PDB entry 7FEI | electron microscopy, 3.91 A resolution | chains 1 and 2 of the 6 polymer chains in the assembly

# Chain 1
Protein: Capsid protein VP0
Source organism: Foot-and-mouth disease virus - type A
UniProtKB: E7D639 (E7D639_9PICO); residues 1-212 here = UniProt positions 1-212
Chain sequence (212 residues; numbered 1 to 212; the number before each row is that of its first residue):
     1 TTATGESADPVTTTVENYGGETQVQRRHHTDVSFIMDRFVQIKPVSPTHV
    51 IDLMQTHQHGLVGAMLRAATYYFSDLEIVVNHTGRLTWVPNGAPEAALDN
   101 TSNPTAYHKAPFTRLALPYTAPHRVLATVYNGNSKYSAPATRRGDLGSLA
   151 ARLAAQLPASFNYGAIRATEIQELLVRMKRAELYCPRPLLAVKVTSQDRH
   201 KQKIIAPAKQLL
Not modelled in the structure: 137-152, 206-212
Construct notes: conflict N133 (Thr in E7D639), K193 (Glu in E7D639)

# Chain 2
Protein: Capsid protein VP0
Source organism: Foot-and-mouth disease virus - type A
Notes: EC 2.7.7.48, 3.6.1.15
UniProtKB: J9PFK1 (J9PFK1_9PICO); residues 1-218 here correspond to UniProt positions 287-504 (UniProt number = residue number + 286)
Chain sequence (218 residues; each row starts with the number of its first residue):
     1 DKKTEETTLLEDRILTTRNGHTTSTTQSSVGVTYGYSTGEDHVSGPNTSG
    51 LETRVVQAERFFKKHLFDWTTDKPFGHIEKLELPTDHKGVYGQLVDSFAY
   101 MRNGWDVEVSAVGNQFNGGCLLVAMVPEFKEFTTREKYQLTLFPHQFISP
   151 RTNMTAHITVPYLGVNRYDQYNKHKPWTLVVMVVSPLTTSSIGASQIKVY
   201 TNIAPTHVHVAGELPSKE
Not modelled in the structure: 1-12, 218
Construct notes: conflict K2 (Asn288 in J9PFK1), E131 (Asp417 in J9PFK1), T134 (Pro420 in J9PFK1)

# Interface between chain 1 and chain 2
Pairs across the interface (50; chain 1 residue first):
  T4(1) - V30(2)
  E6(1) - F147(2)  hydrogen bond (backbone-backbone)
  E6(1) - S149(2)  hydrogen bond
  E6(1) - T152(2)
  S7(1) - V30(2)
  S7(1) - Q146(2)
  A8(1) - H145(2)
  Y71(1) - E128(2)  hydrogen bond
  Y71(1) - L163(2)  hydrophobic
  Y71(1) - G164(2)
  H123(1) - V165(2)
  H123(1) - N166(2)
  R124(1) - G164(2)  hydrogen bond (side chain-backbone)
  R124(1) - V165(2)  hydrogen bond (backbone-backbone)
  R124(1) - N166(2)  hydrogen bond (side chain-backbone)
  R124(1) - R167(2)
  V125(1) - V165(2)
  A127(1) - V165(2)  hydrophobic
  V129(1) - E128(2)
  Y130(1) - E128(2)
  Y130(1) - V165(2)  hydrophobic
  Y130(1) - H174(2)
  N131(1) - E82(2)  hydrogen bond
  N131(1) - E128(2)  hydrogen bond (backbone-side chain)
  N131(1) - F129(2)
  N131(1) - H174(2)
  N131(1) - K175(2)  hydrogen bond (side chain-backbone)
  G132(1) - K173(2)
  N133(1) - K173(2)  hydrogen bond (backbone-backbone)
  K135(1) - K173(2)
  Y136(1) - K173(2)
  C185(1) - Y36(2)  hydrogen bond
  C185(1) - P127(2)  hydrophobic
  P186(1) - L142(2)
  P186(1) - F143(2)
  R187(1) - P127(2)  hydrogen bond (side chain-backbone)
  R187(1) - E128(2)  hydrogen bond (side chain-backbone)
  R187(1) - L142(2)
  R187(1) - F143(2)
  P188(1) - E136(2)
  P188(1) - Q139(2)
  P188(1) - L142(2)
  P188(1) - F143(2)
  L189(1) - Q139(2)  hydrogen bond (backbone-side chain)
  L190(1) - R135(2)
  L190(1) - E136(2)
  L190(1) - Q139(2)  hydrogen bond (backbone-side chain)
  A191(1) - R135(2)  hydrogen bond (backbone-side chain)
  V192(1) - R135(2)  hydrogen bond (backbone-side chain)
  K193(1) - R135(2)
Interface residues without a listed pair, chain 1 (28 interface residues in all): G5, L126, F161
Interface residues without a listed pair, chain 2 (33 interface residues in all): G31, D41, V126, K130, F132, N153, Q170, P176, T178

# Summary
28 residues of chain 1 face 33 of chain 2 across their interface; the contacts include 17 hydrogen bonds.
Polar pairs include E6(1)-S149(2), Y71(1)-E128(2) and R124(1)-G164(2).
Chain 1 is Capsid protein VP0 and chain 2 is Capsid protein VP0, both from Foot-and-mouth disease virus - type
A; the structure, Complex of FMDV A/WH/CHA/09 and bovine neutralizing scFv antibody R55, was determined by
electron microscopy, deposited together with 7FEJ.
